PDB entry 4NPD | X-ray diffraction, 0.90 A resolution | chain A

Chain A:
Protein: Immunoglobulin G-binding protein A
Organism: Staphylococcus aureus
UniProt: P38507 (SPA_STAAU); residues 1-58 here correspond to UniProt positions 270-327 (UniProt number = residue number + 269)
Amino-acid sequence (58 residues; row label = number of the first residue in the row):
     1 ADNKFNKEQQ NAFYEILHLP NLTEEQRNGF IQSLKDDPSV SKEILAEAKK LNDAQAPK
Ion coordination: Zn2+ site 1 near P20 (its only coordinating residue here); Zn2+ site 2: K58 (together with thiocyanate ion)
Reported in the primary citation:
  - contacts within the chain: I16-F30, I16-I31, I16-L45, I16-A48, A12-L45
  - conformationally variable residues (side-chain flip): F5, Q10, N11, Y14, L17, H18, L19, L22, I31

In short:
From the paper: conformational variability at F5, Q10 and N11 among others; contacts within the chain
involving I16, F30 and I31 among others.
Chain A is Immunoglobulin G-binding protein A (Staphylococcus aureus); the structure, High-resolution
structure of C domain of staphylococcal protein A at cryogenic temperature, was determined by X-ray
diffraction together with 4NPE and 4NPF from the same study.
